Entry 5IXS (X-ray diffraction, 2.05 A resolution); this record covers chains B and D of the 4 polymer chains in the assembly.

# Chain B (and D)
Molecule: L-lactate dehydrogenase A chain
Source organism: Homo sapiens
Notes: EC 1.1.1.27; chain D of this document is another copy of the same molecule, construct and numbering; everything in this record applies to it too
Reference sequence: P00338 (LDHA_HUMAN); residues 1-331 here correspond to UniProt positions 2-332 (UniProt number = residue number + 1)
Amino-acid sequence (331 residues; row label = number of the first residue in the row):
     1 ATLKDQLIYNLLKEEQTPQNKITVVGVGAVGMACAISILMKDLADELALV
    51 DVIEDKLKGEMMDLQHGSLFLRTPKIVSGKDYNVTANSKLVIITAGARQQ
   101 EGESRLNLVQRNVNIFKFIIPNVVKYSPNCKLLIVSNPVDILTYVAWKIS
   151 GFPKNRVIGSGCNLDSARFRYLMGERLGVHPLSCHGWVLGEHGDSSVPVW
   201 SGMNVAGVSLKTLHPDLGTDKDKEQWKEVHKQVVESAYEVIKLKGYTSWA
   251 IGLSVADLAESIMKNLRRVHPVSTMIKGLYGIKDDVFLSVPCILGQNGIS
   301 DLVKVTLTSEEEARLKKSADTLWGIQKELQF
Disordered / not traced: 99-105 (chain D: 101)
Swiss-Prot annotation at these positions:
  - active site: H192 (Proton acceptor)
  - binding site (NAD(+)): R98, N137
  - binding site (substrate): R105, N137, R168, T247
  - modified residue: A1 (N-acetylalanine), K4 (N6-acetyllysine), Y9 (Phosphotyrosine), K13 (N6-acetyllysine), T17 (Phosphothreonine), K56 (N6-acetyllysine), K80 (N6-acetyllysine), K117 (N6-acetyllysine), K125 (N6-acetyllysine), K223 (N6-acetyllysine), K231 (N6-acetyllysine), Y238 (Phosphotyrosine), K242 (N6-acetyllysine), T308 (Phosphothreonine), S309 (Phosphoserine), K317 (N6-acetyllysine), T321 (Phosphothreonine)
  - cross-link: K56 (Glycyl lysine isopeptide (Lys-Gly) (interchain with G-Cter in SUMO2))
Small-molecule neighbours:
  - 6EY ((6R)-3-[(2-chlorophenyl)sulfanyl]-4-hydroxy-6-(3-hydroxyphenyl)-6-(thiophen-3-yl)-5,6-dihydropyridin-2(1H)-one): V30, R98, N137, L164, D165, R168, H192, G193, D194, V233, V234, A237, Y238, I241, G245, Y246, T247
  - TXD (1,4,5,6-tetrahydronicotinamide adenine dinucleotide): V25, G26, V27, G28, A29, V30, G31, V50, D51, V52, I53, K56, Y82, T94, A95, G96, A97, R98, N112, I115, I119, V135, S136, N137, V139, S160, L164, H192, Y246, T247, I251
Reported in the primary citation:
  - binding site for 6EY: N137, R168, H192, Y238, I241, T247
  - catalytic residues: R168 (citing earlier work)
  - binding site for NADH: T247

# How chain B and chain D interact
Pairs across the interface (33; chain B residue first):
  G178(B) - R267(D)  hydrogen bond (backbone-side chain)
  V179(B) - R267(D)
  V179(B) - I293(D)  hydrophobic
  H180(B) - L266(D)
  H180(B) - R267(D)  hydrogen bond (backbone-backbone)
  H180(B) - R268(D)
  L182(B) - R268(D)
  S183(B) - R268(D)
  S183(B) - V269(D)  hydrogen bond (side chain-backbone)
  H185(B) - H185(D)
  W187(B) - A206(D)
  W187(B) - G207(D)
  G202(B) - G207(D)
  V205(B) - V269(D)  hydrophobic
  A206(B) - W187(D)
  A206(B) - P291(D)  hydrophobic
  G207(B) - W187(D)
  G207(B) - G202(D)
  V208(B) - V303(D)  hydrophobic
  V208(B) - V305(D)  hydrophobic
  L266(B) - H180(D)
  R267(B) - G178(D)  hydrogen bond (side chain-backbone)
  R267(B) - V179(D)
  R267(B) - H180(D)  hydrogen bond (backbone-backbone)
  R268(B) - H180(D)
  R268(B) - L182(D)
  R268(B) - S183(D)
  V269(B) - V179(D)  hydrophobic
  V269(B) - S183(D)  hydrogen bond (backbone-side chain)
  P291(B) - A206(D)  hydrophobic
  I293(B) - V179(D)  hydrophobic
  V305(B) - V208(D)  hydrophobic
  T306(B) - L213(D)
Other interface residues (no listed pair), chain B (25 interface residues in all): S201, N204, L213, V303, K304
Other interface residues (no listed pair), chain D (25 interface residues in all): S201, N204, V205, K304, T306

# In short
The chain B/chain D interface involves 25 residues from each chain, with 6 hydrogen bonds. Polar contacts
include G178(B)-R267(D), S183(B)-V269(D) and H180(B)-R267(D). Chain B binds compound TXD and compound 6EY.
From the paper: the catalytic residue R168(B); a binding site for 6EY at N137(B), R168(B) and H192(B) among
others.
Chain B and chain D are both L-lactate dehydrogenase A chain (Homo sapiens); the structure, Lactate
Dehydrogenase in complex with hydroxylactam inhibitor compound 9:
(6R)-3-[(2-chlorophenyl)sulfanyl]-4-hydroxy-6-(3-hydroxyphenyl)-6-(thiophen-3-yl)-5,6-dihydropyridin-2(1H)-one,
was determined by X-ray diffraction, deposited together with 5IXY.
